PDB entry 5R4B | X-ray diffraction, 1.05 A resolution | chains C and E of the 5 polymer chains in the assembly

Chain C:
Protein: gamma-chymotrypsin
Source organism: Bos taurus
Notes: EC 3.4.21.1
Reference sequence: P00766 (CTRA_BOVIN); numbering as in UniProt (aligned over 149-245)
Sequence (97 residues; row label = number of the first residue in the row):
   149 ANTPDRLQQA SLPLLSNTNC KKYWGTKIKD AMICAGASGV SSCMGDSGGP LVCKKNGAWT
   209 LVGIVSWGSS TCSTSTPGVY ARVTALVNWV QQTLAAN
Disulfides: C168-C182, C191-C220
UniProt features mapped onto this chain:
  - active site: S195 (Charge relay system)

Chain E:
Protein: peptide TPGVY
Source organism: Bos taurus
Sequence (5 residues; numbered 224 to 228; the number before each row is that of its first residue):
   224 TPGVY

Interface between chain C and chain E:
Contacting residue pairs - 23 pairs, chain C then chain E:
  W172(C) with T224(E); P225(E), hydrophobic
  S189(C) with Y228(E), hydrogen bond
  S190(C) with Y228(E), hydrogen bond (backbone-side chain)
  C191(C) with Y228(E)
  M192(C) with V227(E); Y228(E), hydrophobic
  G193(C) with Y228(E), hydrogen bond (backbone-backbone)
  S195(C) with Y228(E), hydrogen bond (side chain-backbone)
  S214(C) with V227(E); Y228(E), hydrogen bond (backbone-backbone)
  W215(C) with G226(E); V227(E), hydrophobic; Y228(E)
  G216(C) with P225(E); G226(E), hydrogen bond (backbone-backbone); Y228(E)
  S217(C) with T224(E); Y228(E), hydrogen bond (backbone-side chain)
  S218(C) with T224(E), hydrogen bond (backbone-backbone); P225(E); G226(E)
  C220(C) with Y228(E), hydrophobic
Interface residues without a listed pair, chain C (16 interface residues in all): K175, D194, V213

Summary:
16 residues of chain C and 5 residues of chain E are in contact, with 8 hydrogen bonds. Among the polar pairs
are S189(C)-Y228(E), S190(C)-Y228(E) and G193(C)-Y228(E). Curated annotation (UniProt) lists active-site
residue S195(C) on chain C.
Here chain C is gamma-chymotrypsin and chain E is peptide TPGVY, both from Bos taurus. Entry 5R4B (Crystal
Structure of deuterated gamma-Chymotrypsin at pH 9, cryo temperature) was determined by X-ray diffraction.
